8YD1 - chains I and P of the 21 polymer chains in the assembly; structure by electron microscopy, 2.81 A resolution.

Chain I:
Protein: ATP-dependent Clp protease proteolytic subunit 2
Source organism: Mycobacterium tuberculosis H37Rv
Notes: EC 3.4.21.92
UniProtKB: P9WPC3 (CLPP2_MYCTU); residue numbers follow UniProt; this construct covers 30-210
Amino-acid sequence (181 residues; each row starts with the number of its first residue):
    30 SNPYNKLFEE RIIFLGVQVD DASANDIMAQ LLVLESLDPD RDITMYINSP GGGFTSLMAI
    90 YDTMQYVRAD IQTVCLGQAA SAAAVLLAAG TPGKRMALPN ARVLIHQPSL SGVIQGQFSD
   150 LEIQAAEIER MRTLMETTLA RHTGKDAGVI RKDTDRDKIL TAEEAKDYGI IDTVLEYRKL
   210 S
Residues lining bound ligands: bortezomib (BO2; N-[(1R)-1-(dihydroxyboryl)-3-methylbutyl]-N-(pyrazin-2-ylcarbonyl)-L-phenylalaninamide): Gly-80, Gly-81, Gly-82, Phe-83, Leu-86, Ser-110, Ala-111, His-135, Gln-136, Pro-137, Ser-138, Leu-139, Ser-140, Ile-157, Met-160, Met-164
UniProt features mapped onto this chain:
  - active site: Ser-110 (Nucleophile), His-135

Chain P:
Protein: ATP-dependent Clp protease proteolytic subunit 1
Source organism: Mycobacterium tuberculosis H37Rv
Notes: EC 3.4.21.92
UniProtKB: P9WPC5 (CLPP1_MYCTU); numbering as in UniProt (aligned over 15-192)
Amino-acid sequence (178 residues; numbered 15 to 192; the number before each row is that of its first residue):
    15 SLTDSVYERL LSERIIFLGS EVNDEIANRL CAQILLLAAE DASKDISLYI NSPGGSISAG
    75 MAIYDTMVLA PCDIATYAMG MAASMGEFLL AAGTKGKRYA LPHARILMHQ PLGGVTGSAA
   135 DIAIQAEQFA VIKKEMFRLN AEFTGQPIER IEADSDRDRW FTAAEALEYG FVDHIITR
Residues lining bound ligands: bortezomib (BO2; N-[(1R)-1-(dihydroxyboryl)-3-methylbutyl]-N-(pyrazin-2-ylcarbonyl)-L-phenylalaninamide): Pro-67, Gly-68, Gly-69, Ser-70, Ile-71, Ser-72, Ser-98, Met-99, His-123, Gln-124, Pro-125, Leu-126, Gly-127, Phe-143, Ile-146, Met-150
UniProt features mapped onto this chain:
  - active site: Ser-98 (Nucleophile), His-123

How chain I and chain P interact:
Residue-residue contacts (43; chain I residue first):
  Gln-136(I) / Ser-132(P)  hydrogen bond
  Gln-136(I) / Ala-134(P)
  Pro-137(I) / Ser-132(P)
  Pro-137(I) / Ala-133(P)  hydrogen bond (backbone-backbone)
  Ser-138(I) / Gly-131(P)
  Ser-138(I) / Ser-132(P)
  Leu-139(I) / Val-129(P)  hydrophobic
  Leu-139(I) / Gly-131(P)  hydrogen bond (backbone-backbone)
  Leu-139(I) / Ile-136(P)  hydrophobic
  Val-142(I) / Gly-128(P)
  Val-142(I) / Val-129(P)
  Val-142(I) / Thr-130(P)
  Ile-143(I) / Gly-128(P)
  Ile-143(I) / Val-129(P)
  Gln-144(I) / Gly-127(P)  hydrogen bond (side chain-backbone)
  Gln-144(I) / Gly-128(P)
  Gly-145(I) / Leu-126(P)
  Gly-145(I) / Gly-127(P)  hydrogen bond (backbone-backbone)
  Gln-146(I) / Gln-124(P)  hydrogen bond
  Gln-146(I) / Pro-125(P)
  Gln-146(I) / Leu-126(P)
  Gln-146(I) / Asp-170(P)
  Gln-146(I) / Arg-171(P)
  Phe-147(I) / Pro-125(P)  hydrogen bond (backbone-backbone)
  Phe-147(I) / Leu-126(P)
  Phe-147(I) / Gly-127(P)
  Phe-147(I) / Phe-143(P)
  Phe-147(I) / Lys-147(P)
  Ser-148(I) / Gln-124(P)
  Ser-148(I) / Lys-147(P)
  Leu-150(I) / Gly-127(P)
  Leu-150(I) / Gly-128(P)
  Leu-150(I) / Val-129(P)  hydrophobic
  Leu-150(I) / Phe-143(P)  hydrophobic
  Glu-151(I) / Lys-147(P)  salt bridge
  Ala-154(I) / Ile-136(P)  hydrophobic
  Ala-154(I) / Ala-140(P)  hydrophobic
  Ile-157(I) / Ala-133(P)
  Ile-157(I) / Ile-136(P)  hydrophobic
  Glu-158(I) / Ala-133(P)
  Glu-158(I) / Ala-137(P)
  Arg-161(I) / Ala-133(P)
  Arg-161(I) / Ala-134(P)
Also at the interface, not in a pair above, chain I (20 interface residues in all): Gly-141, Gln-153, Asp-184
Also at the interface, not in a pair above, chain P (21 interface residues in all): Ala-144, Ile-146, Asp-172

Summary:
The interface between chain I and chain P involves 20 residues on one side and 21 on the other, with 7
hydrogen bonds and 1 salt bridge. Polar contacts include Glu-151(I)/Lys-147(P), Gln-136(I)/Ser-132(P) and
Gln-144(I)/Gly-127(P). Bound to chain I: bortezomib. Bound to chain P: bortezomib.
Chain I is ATP-dependent Clp protease proteolytic subunit 2 and chain P is ATP-dependent Clp protease
proteolytic subunit 1, both from Mycobacterium tuberculosis H37Rv; the structure, CryoEM structure of M.
tuberculosis ClpC1P1P2 complex bound to bortezomib, conformation 1, was determined by electron microscopy.
